PDB entry 8FPI | electron microscopy, 2.52 A resolution | chains A and E of the 5 polymer chains in the assembly

[Chain A]
Protein: RNA-directed RNA polymerase L
Source organism: Human respiratory syncytial virus A2
Notes: EC 2.7.7.48, 3.6.1.-, 2.7.7.88, 2.1.1.375
UniProtKB: P28887 (L_HRSVA); residues 1-1460 here = UniProt positions 1-1460
Chain sequence (1497 residues; row label = number of the first residue in the row; numbers below 1 keep their minus sign (Met-36 is residue -36)):
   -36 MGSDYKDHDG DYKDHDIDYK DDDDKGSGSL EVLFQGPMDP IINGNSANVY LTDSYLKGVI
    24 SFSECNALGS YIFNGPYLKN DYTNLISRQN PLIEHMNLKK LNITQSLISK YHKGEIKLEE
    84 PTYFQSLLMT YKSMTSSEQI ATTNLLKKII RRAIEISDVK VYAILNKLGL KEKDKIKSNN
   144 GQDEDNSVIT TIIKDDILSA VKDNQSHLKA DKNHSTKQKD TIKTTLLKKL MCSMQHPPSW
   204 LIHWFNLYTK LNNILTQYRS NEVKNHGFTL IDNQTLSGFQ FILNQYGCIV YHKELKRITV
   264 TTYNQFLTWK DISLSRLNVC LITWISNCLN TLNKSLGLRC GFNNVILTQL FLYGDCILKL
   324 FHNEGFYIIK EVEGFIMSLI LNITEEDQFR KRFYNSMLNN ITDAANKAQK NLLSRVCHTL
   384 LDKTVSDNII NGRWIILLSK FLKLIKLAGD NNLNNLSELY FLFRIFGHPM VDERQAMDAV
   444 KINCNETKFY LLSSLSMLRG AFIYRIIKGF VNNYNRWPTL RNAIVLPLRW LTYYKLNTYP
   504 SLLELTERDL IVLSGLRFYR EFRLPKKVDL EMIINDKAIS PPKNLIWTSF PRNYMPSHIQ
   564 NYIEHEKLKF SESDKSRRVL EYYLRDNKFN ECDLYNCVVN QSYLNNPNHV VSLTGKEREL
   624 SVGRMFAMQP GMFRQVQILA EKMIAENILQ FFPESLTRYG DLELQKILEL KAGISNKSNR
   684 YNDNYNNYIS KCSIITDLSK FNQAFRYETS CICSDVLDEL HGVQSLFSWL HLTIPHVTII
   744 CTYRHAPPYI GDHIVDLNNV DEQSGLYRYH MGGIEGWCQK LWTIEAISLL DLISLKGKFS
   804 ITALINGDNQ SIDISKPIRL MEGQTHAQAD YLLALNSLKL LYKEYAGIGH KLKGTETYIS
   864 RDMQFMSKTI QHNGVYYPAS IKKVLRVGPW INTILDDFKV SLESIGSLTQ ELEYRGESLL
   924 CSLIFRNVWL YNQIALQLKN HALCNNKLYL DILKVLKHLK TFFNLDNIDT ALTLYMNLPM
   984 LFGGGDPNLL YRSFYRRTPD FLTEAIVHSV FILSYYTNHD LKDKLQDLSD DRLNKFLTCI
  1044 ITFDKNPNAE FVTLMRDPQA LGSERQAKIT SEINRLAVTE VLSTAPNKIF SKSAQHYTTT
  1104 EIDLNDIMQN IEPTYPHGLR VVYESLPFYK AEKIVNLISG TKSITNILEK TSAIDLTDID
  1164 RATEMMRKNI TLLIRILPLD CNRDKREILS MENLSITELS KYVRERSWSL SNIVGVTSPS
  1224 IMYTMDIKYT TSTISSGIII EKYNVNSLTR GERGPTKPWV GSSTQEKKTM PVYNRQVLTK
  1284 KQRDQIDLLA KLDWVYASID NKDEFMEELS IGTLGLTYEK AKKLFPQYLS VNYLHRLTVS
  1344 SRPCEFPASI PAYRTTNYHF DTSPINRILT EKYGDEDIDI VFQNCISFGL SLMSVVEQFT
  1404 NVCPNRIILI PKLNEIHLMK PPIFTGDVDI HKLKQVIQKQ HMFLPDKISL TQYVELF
Unresolved in the structure: -36 to 10, 134-183, 618-628, 659-690
Differences from the reference sequence: initiating methionine (-36); expression tag (-35 to 0)
Residues lining bound ligands: Y6L (4-(2-aminopropan-2-yl)-N'-[4-(cyclopropyloxy)-3-methoxybenzoyl]-6-(4-fluorophenyl)pyridine-2-carbohydrazide): Pro1002, Gly1218, Val1219, Thr1220, Ser1221, Ile1241, Leu1337, His1338, Arg1345, Phe1349, Thr1365, Ile1368, Asn1369, Leu1372, Thr1373, Tyr1376, Gly1377, Asp1378, Glu1379, Asp1380, Ile1381, Asp1382, Ile1383, Val1384, Phe1385, Cys1388, Met1422
Swiss-Prot annotation at these positions:
  - active site: His1338 (Nucleophile)
  - binding site (Mg(2+)): Asp700, Asp811
  - natural variant: Cys319 (C319Y: In strain: Cold-passage attenuated)
  - mutagenesis: Asp811 (D811A: Complete loss of RNA synthesis), Asn812 (N812A: Complete loss of RNA synthesis), Pro1261 (P1261A: Inhibition of RNA synthesis), Trp1262 (W1262A: Inhibition of RNA synthesis), Pro1274 (P1274A: No effect on RNA synthesis), Tyr1276 (Y1276A: No effect on RNA synthesis)
Reported in the primary citation:
  - binding site for Y6L: Pro1002, Gly1218, Ile1241, His1338, Arg1345, Thr1365, Ile1368, Ile1381, Val1384, Phe1385, Cys1388
  - conformationally variable residues (side-chain flip): His1338, Arg1339, Phe1385
  - catalytic residues: His1338 (citing earlier work)
  - specificity-determining residues: Cys1388
  - mutagenesis - H1338A/R1339A: decreased catalytic activity

[Chain E]
Protein: Phosphoprotein
Source organism: Human respiratory syncytial virus A2
UniProtKB: P03421 (PHOSP_HRSVA); residues 1-241 here = UniProt positions 1-241
Chain sequence (256 residues; each row starts with the number of its first residue):
     1 MEKFAPEFHG EDANNRATKF LESIKGKFTS PKDPKKKDSI ISVNSIDIEV TKESPITSNS
    61 TIINPTNETD DTAGNKPNYQ RKPLVSFKED PTPSDNPFSK LYKETIETFD NNEEESSYSY
   121 EEINDQTNDN ITARLDRIDE KLSEILGMLH TLVVASAGPT SARDGIRDAM IGLREEMIEK
   181 IRTEALMTND RLEAMARLRN EESEKMAKDT SDEVSLNPTS EKLNNLLEGN DSDNDLSLED
   241 FKGENKYFQG HHHHHH
Unresolved in the structure: 1-130, 156-173, 200-256
Differences from the reference sequence: expression tag (242-256)
Swiss-Prot annotation at these positions:
  - region: Met1 to Ser30 (Binding to monomeric RNA-free nucleoprotein), Ser39 to Thr57 (Important for viral particle assembly), Arg81 to Phe87 (Binding to host phosphatase PP1), Asp90 to Asp110 (Binding to protein M2-1), Leu216 to Ser232 (Binding to RNA-directed RNA polymerase L), Ser232 to Phe241 (Binding to the N-RNA complex)
  - site: Thr108 (Interaction with protein M2-1)
  - modified residue: Thr108 (Phosphothreonine), Ser116 (Phosphoserine), Ser117 (Phosphoserine), Ser119 (Phosphoserine), Ser232 (Phosphoserine), Ser237 (Phosphoserine)
  - mutagenesis: Phe87 (F87A: Almost complete loss of viral transcription. Complete loss of interaction with host phosphatase PP1), Phe98 (F98A: Complete loss of interaction with protein M2-1. Almost complete loss of viral transcription and loss of localization of protein M2-1 in inclusion bodies), Leu101 (L101A: Complete loss of interaction with protein M2-1. Almost complete loss of viral transcription and loss of localization of protein M2-1 in inclusion bodies), Tyr102 (Y102A: Complete loss of interaction with protein M2-1. Almost complete loss of viral transcription and loss of localization of protein M2-1 in inclusion bodies), Thr105 (T105A/D: Complete loss of interaction with protein M2-1. Almost complete loss of viral transcription and loss of localization of protein M2-1 in inclusion bodies), Ile106 (I106A: Complete loss of interaction with protein M2-1. Almost complete loss of viral transcription and loss of localization of protein M2-1 in inclusion bodies), Thr108 (T108D: Loss of interaction with protein M2-1 and loss of localization of protein M2-1 in inclusion bodies), Phe109 (F109A: Complete loss of interaction with protein M2-1. Almost complete loss of viral transcription and loss of localization of protein M2-1 in inclusion bodies), Ser116 to Ser119 (60% loss of transcription inhibition by M2-2), Gly172 (G172S: Almost complete loss of interaction with the nucleoprotein), Glu176 (E176G: Complete loss of interaction with the nucleoprotein), Asp233 (D233A: Complete loss of interaction with the N-RNA complex; when associated with A-239), 4 further mutagenesis entries in UniProt

[How chain A and chain E interact]
Contacting residue pairs - 12 pairs, chain A then chain E:
  Thr482(A) - Arg191(E)
  Arg484(A) - Glu184(E)
  Arg520(A) - Glu184(E)  salt bridge
  Tyr522(A) - Thr188(E)
  Tyr522(A) - Arg191(E)
  Arg523(A) - Leu192(E)
  Leu1453(A) - Arg199(E)
  Thr1454(A) - Arg199(E)
  Val1457(A) - Met195(E)
  Val1457(A) - Leu198(E)
  Val1457(A) - Arg199(E)
  Glu1458(A) - Met195(E)
Interface residues without a listed pair, chain E (8 interface residues in all): Met187

[In short]
The interface between chain A and chain E involves 9 residues on one side and 8 on the other, with 1 salt
bridge. The salt-bridged pair is Arg520(A)-Glu184(E). Ligands of chain A: compound Y6L. The paper reports the
catalytic residue His1338(A); H1338A/R1339A of chain A reduce catalytic activity.
Chain A is RNA-directed RNA polymerase L and chain E is Phosphoprotein, both from Human respiratory syncytial
virus A2; the structure, Co-structure of the Respiratory Syncytial Virus RNA-dependent RNA polymerase with
MRK-1, was determined by electron microscopy (same publication as 8FPJ).
